PDB entry 7TIC | electron microscopy, 3.90 A resolution | chains C and F of the 8 polymer chains in the assembly

[Chain C]
Molecule: Replication factor C subunit 3
Organism: Saccharomyces cerevisiae
Reference sequence: P38629 (RFC3_YEAST); residue numbers follow UniProt; this construct covers 1-340
Amino-acid sequence (340 residues; each row starts with the number of its first residue):
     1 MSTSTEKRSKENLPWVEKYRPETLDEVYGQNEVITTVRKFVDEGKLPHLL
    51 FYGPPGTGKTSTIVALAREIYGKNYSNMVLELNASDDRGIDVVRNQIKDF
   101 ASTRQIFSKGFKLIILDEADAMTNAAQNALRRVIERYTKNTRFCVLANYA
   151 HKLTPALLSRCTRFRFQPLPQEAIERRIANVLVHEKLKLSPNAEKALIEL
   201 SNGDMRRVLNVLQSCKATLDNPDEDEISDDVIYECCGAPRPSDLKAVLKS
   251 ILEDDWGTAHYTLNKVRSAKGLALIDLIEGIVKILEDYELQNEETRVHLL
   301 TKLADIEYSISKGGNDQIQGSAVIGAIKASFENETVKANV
Unresolved in the structure: 1-11, 334-340
Ion coordination: Mg2+: Thr60 (together with ATP-gamma-S)
Residues lining bound ligands: ATP-gamma-S (AGS; phosphothiophosphoric acid-adenylate ester): Trp15, Val16, Glu17, Tyr19, Arg20, Pro21, Glu26, Val27, Tyr28, Pro55, Gly56, Thr57, Gly58, Lys59, Thr60, Ser61, Asp117, Asn148, Leu169, Arg177, Met205, Arg206, Leu209
UniProt features mapped onto this chain:
  - binding site (ATP): Val16 to Tyr19, Arg20, Tyr28, Gly53 to Ser61, Asn148, Arg206
  - modified residue: Ser2 (N-acetylserine)

[Chain F]
Molecule: Proliferating cell nuclear antigen
Organism: Saccharomyces cerevisiae
Reference sequence: P15873 (PCNA_YEAST); numbering as in UniProt (aligned over 1-258)
Amino-acid sequence (264 residues; numbered -5 to 258; the number before each row is that of its first residue; numbers below 1 keep their minus sign (Gly-5 is residue -5)):
    -5 GPHMASMLEAKFEEASLFKRIIDGFKDCVQLVNFQCKEDGIIAQAVDDSR
    45 VLLVSLEIGVEAFQEYRCDHPVTLGMDLTSLSKILRCGNNTDTLTLIADN
    95 TPDSIILLFEDTKKDRIAEYSLKLMDIDADFLKIEELQYDSTLSLPSSEF
   145 SKIVRDLSQLSDSINIMITKETIKFVADGDIGSGSVIIKPFVDMEHPETS
   195 IKLEMDQPVDLTFGAKYLLDIIKGSSLSDRVGIRLSSEAPALFQFDLKSG
   245 FLQFFLAPKFNDEE
Unresolved in the structure: -5 to 0, 255-258
Differences from the reference sequence: expression tag (-5 to 0)
UniProt features mapped onto this chain:
  - DNA-binding region: Arg61 to Arg80
  - cross-link (Glycyl lysine isopeptide (Lys-Gly)): Lys127 (interchain with G-Cter in SUMO), Lys164 (interchain with G-Cter in SUMO)

[How chain C and chain F interact]
Residue-residue contacts (16):
  Ser76(C) with Arg44(F), hydrogen bond (backbone-side chain)
  Asn77(C) with Arg44(F); Phe125(F)
  Asp99(C) with Lys210(F), salt bridge
  Ser102(C) with Phe254(F)
  Thr103(C) with Val45(F)
  Arg104(C) with Glu232(F); Ala251(F); Pro252(F), hydrogen bond (backbone-backbone); Phe254(F)
  Ile106(C) with Val45(F); Leu47(F), hydrophobic; Pro234(F), hydrophobic
  Phe107(C) with Leu47(F), hydrophobic; Phe249(F), hydrophobic
  Asn140(C) with Phe254(F)
Interface residues without a listed pair, chain C (12 interface residues in all): Lys73, Phe100, Gln105
Interface residues without a listed pair, chain F (16 interface residues in all): Ser43, Lys127, Glu129, Tyr211, Lys253

[Summary]
12 residues of chain C face 16 of chain F across their interface; the contacts include 2 hydrogen bonds and 1
salt bridge. Among the polar pairs are Asp99(C)-Lys210(F), Ser76(C)-Arg44(F) and Arg104(C)-Pro252(F). Ligands
of chain C: ATP-gamma-S. UniProt lists 17 ATP-binding residues on chain C.
Here chain C is Replication factor C subunit 3 and chain F is Proliferating cell nuclear antigen, both from
Saccharomyces cerevisiae. Entry 7TIC (Structure of the yeast clamp loader (Replication Factor C RFC) bound to
the sliding clamp (Proliferating ...) was determined by electron microscopy (same publication as 7THJ, 7THV,
7TI8, 7TIB, 7TID and 7TKU).
